5W3V - chains A and E of the 4 polymer chains in the assembly; structure by X-ray diffraction, 2.24 A resolution.

== Chain A ==
Protein: Apobec3H
Organism: Macaca nemestrina
Amino-acid sequence (215 residues; numbered -1 to 213; the number before each row is that of its first residue; numbers below 1 keep their minus sign (Ser-1 is residue -1)):
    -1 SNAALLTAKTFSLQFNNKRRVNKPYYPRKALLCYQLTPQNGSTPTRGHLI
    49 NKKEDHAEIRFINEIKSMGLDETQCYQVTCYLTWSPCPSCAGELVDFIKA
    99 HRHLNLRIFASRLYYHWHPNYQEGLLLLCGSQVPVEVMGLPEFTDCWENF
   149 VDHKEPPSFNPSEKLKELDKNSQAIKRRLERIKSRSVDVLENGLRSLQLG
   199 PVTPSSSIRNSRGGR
Unresolved in the structure: -1 to 0, 187-213
Ion coordination: Zn2+: His54, Cys85, Cys88
What the authors report for this chain:
  - binding site for the 10-nt RNA strand (chain E): Tyr23, Arg26, Trp82, Tyr112, Tyr113, Trp115
  - Zn2+ coordination: His54, Cys85, Cys88
  - catalytic residues: Glu56
  - mutagenesis - E56A: abolished catalytic activity

== Chain E ==
Molecule: 10-nt RNA strand
Sequence (10 nucleotides; each row starts with the number of its first residue):
     1 AACCCGGGGA

== Interface between chain A and chain E ==
Contacting residue pairs - 19 pairs, chain A then chain E:
  Arg17(A) - A2(E)  base contact
  Arg17(A) - C3(E)  base contact
  Arg18(A) - A1(E)  base contact
  Val19(A) - A1(E)  phosphate contact
  Val19(A) - A2(E)  phosphate contact
  Tyr23(A) - A1(E)  stacking on the base
  Tyr24(A) - A1(E)  sugar contact
  Tyr24(A) - A2(E)  phosphate contact
  Pro25(A) - A1(E)  sugar contact
  Pro25(A) - A2(E)  phosphate contact
  Arg26(A) - A2(E)  salt bridge to the phosphate
  Lys51(A) - A2(E)  salt bridge to the phosphate
  Trp82(A) - A2(E)  base contact
  Leu111(A) - A2(E)  hydrogen bond to the base
  Tyr112(A) - A2(E)  base contact
  Tyr113(A) - A2(E)  hydrogen bond to the sugar
  His114(A) - A2(E)  base contact
  Trp115(A) - A2(E)  base contact
  Trp115(A) - C3(E)  stacking on the base
Interface residues without a listed pair, chain E (4 interface residues in all): C4

== Summary ==
14 residues of chain A face 4 of chain E across their interface, with 2 hydrogen bonds, 2 salt bridges and 2
aromatic stacking contacts. Polar contacts include Leu111(A)-A2(E), Tyr113(A)-A2(E) and Arg26(A)-A2(E). The
Zn2+ site is built by His54(A), Cys85(A) and Cys88(A). The paper reports the catalytic residue Glu56(A); E56A
of chain A abolishes catalytic activity.
Chain A is Apobec3H (Macaca nemestrina) and chain E is a 10-nt RNA strand; the structure, Crystal Structure of
macaque APOBEC3H in complex with RNA, was determined by X-ray diffraction.
